PDB entry 3I6G | X-ray diffraction, 2.20 A resolution | chains A and B of the 3 polymer chains in the assembly

== Chain A ==
Molecule: HLA class I histocompatibility antigen, A-2 alpha chain
Organism: Homo sapiens
UniProtKB: P01892 (1A02_HUMAN); residues 1-275 here correspond to UniProt positions 25-299 (UniProt number = residue number + 24)
Amino-acid sequence (275 residues; row label = number of the first residue in the row):
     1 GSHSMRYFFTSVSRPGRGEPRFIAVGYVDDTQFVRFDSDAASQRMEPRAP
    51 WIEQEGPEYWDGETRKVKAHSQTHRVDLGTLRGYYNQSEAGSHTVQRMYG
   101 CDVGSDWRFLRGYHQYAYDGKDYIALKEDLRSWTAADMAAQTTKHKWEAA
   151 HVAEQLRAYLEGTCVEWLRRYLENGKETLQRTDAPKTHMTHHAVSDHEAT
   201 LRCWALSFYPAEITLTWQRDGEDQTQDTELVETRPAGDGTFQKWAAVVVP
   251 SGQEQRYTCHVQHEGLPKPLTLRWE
Disulfides: Cys101-Cys164, Cys203-Cys259

== Chain B ==
Molecule: Beta-2-microglobulin
Organism: Homo sapiens
UniProtKB: P61769 (B2MG_HUMAN); residues 1-99 here correspond to UniProt positions 21-119 (UniProt number = residue number + 20)
Amino-acid sequence (100 residues; each row starts with the number of its first residue; numbering starts at 0):
     0 MIQRTPKIQVYSRHPAENGKSNFLNCYVSGFHPSDIEVDLLKNGERIEKV
    50 EHSDLSFSKDWSFYLLYYTEFTPTEKDEYACRVNHVTLSQPKIVKWDRDM
Sequence notes: expression tag (0)
Disulfides: Cys25-Cys80
UniProt features mapped onto this chain:
  - modified residue: Gln2 (Pyrrolidone carboxylic acid)
  - glycosylation: Ile1 (N-linked (Glc) (glycation) isoleucine), Lys19 (N-linked (Glc) (glycation) lysine), Lys41 (N-linked (Glc) (glycation) lysine), Lys48 (N-linked (Glc) (glycation) lysine), Lys58 (N-linked (Glc) (glycation) lysine), Lys91 (N-linked (Glc) (glycation) lysine), Lys94 (N-linked (Glc) (glycation) lysine)

== Chain A / chain B interface ==
Residue-residue contacts - 54 pairs, chain A then chain B:
  Phe8(A) with Ser55(B); Phe56(B), hydrophobic
  Phe9(A) with Phe56(B)
  Thr10(A) with Leu54(B); Phe56(B); Phe62(B)
  Val12(A) with Ser33(B)
  Ile23(A) with Leu54(B), hydrophobic
  Val25(A) with Asp53(B); Leu54(B); Ser55(B)
  Tyr27(A) with Ser55(B); Tyr63(B)
  Gln32(A) with Asp53(B), hydrogen bond
  Arg35(A) with Asp53(B), salt bridge
  Arg48(A) with Asp53(B), salt bridge
  His93(A) with Met0(B)
  Thr94(A) with Phe62(B)
  Gln96(A) with His31(B), hydrogen bond; Phe56(B); Trp60(B), hydrogen bond (side chain-backbone); Phe62(B)
  Arg97(A) with Phe56(B)
  Gln115(A) with Trp60(B)
  Tyr116(A) with Trp60(B)
  Ala117(A) with Trp60(B), hydrophobic
  Asp119(A) with Met0(B); Ile1(B); His31(B)
  Gly120(A) with His31(B); Trp60(B)
  Lys121(A) with Ile1(B)
  Asp122(A) with Trp60(B), hydrogen bond
  Thr190(A) with Met99(B), hydrogen bond (side chain-backbone)
  His192(A) with Met99(B)
  Arg202(A) with Met99(B), hydrogen bond (side chain-backbone)
  Trp204(A) with Met99(B), hydrogen bond (side chain-backbone)
  Val231(A) with Gln8(B)
  Glu232(A) with Gln8(B), hydrogen bond (backbone-side chain)
  Thr233(A) with Tyr26(B)
  Arg234(A) with Gln8(B), hydrogen bond; Tyr10(B); Tyr26(B)
  Pro235(A) with Tyr10(B), hydrogen bond (backbone-side chain); Tyr26(B); Leu65(B), hydrophobic
  Ala236(A) with Arg12(B); Asn24(B), hydrogen bond (backbone-side chain)
  Gly237(A) with Arg12(B), hydrogen bond (backbone-side chain)
  Asp238(A) with His13(B)
  Gln242(A) with Tyr10(B); Ser11(B); Arg12(B), hydrogen bond (side chain-backbone)
  Trp244(A) with Met99(B), hydrophobic
Interface residues without a listed pair, chain A (37 interface residues in all): Ser92, Met98
Interface residues without a listed pair, chain B (23 interface residues in all): Ser28, Asp59, Asp98

== Overview ==
The interface between chain A and chain B involves 37 residues on one side and 23 on the other, with 13
hydrogen bonds and 2 salt bridges. Polar pairs include Arg35(A)-Asp53(B), Arg48(A)-Asp53(B) and
Gln32(A)-Asp53(B).
Here chain A is HLA class I histocompatibility antigen, A-2 alpha chain and chain B is Beta-2-microglobulin,
both from Homo sapiens. Entry 3I6G (Newly identified epitope Mn2 from SARS-CoV M protein complexed
withHLA-A*0201) was determined by X-ray diffraction together with 3I6K from the same study.
